Entry 6EMK (electron microscopy, 7.90 A resolution (low resolution: residue-level contacts below are approximate; hydrogen-bond / salt-bridge calls are withheld)); this record covers chains A and F of the 10 polymer chains in the assembly.

Chain A:
Molecule: Serine/threonine-protein kinase TOR2
Source organism: Saccharomyces cerevisiae (strain ATCC 204508 / S288c)
Notes: EC 2.7.1.67, 2.7.11.1
UniProtKB: P32600 (TOR2_YEAST); residues -1 to 2472 here correspond to UniProt positions 1-2474 (UniProt number = residue number + 2)
Amino-acid sequence (2474 residues; each row starts with the number of its first residue; numbers below 1 keep their minus sign (Met-1 is residue -1)):
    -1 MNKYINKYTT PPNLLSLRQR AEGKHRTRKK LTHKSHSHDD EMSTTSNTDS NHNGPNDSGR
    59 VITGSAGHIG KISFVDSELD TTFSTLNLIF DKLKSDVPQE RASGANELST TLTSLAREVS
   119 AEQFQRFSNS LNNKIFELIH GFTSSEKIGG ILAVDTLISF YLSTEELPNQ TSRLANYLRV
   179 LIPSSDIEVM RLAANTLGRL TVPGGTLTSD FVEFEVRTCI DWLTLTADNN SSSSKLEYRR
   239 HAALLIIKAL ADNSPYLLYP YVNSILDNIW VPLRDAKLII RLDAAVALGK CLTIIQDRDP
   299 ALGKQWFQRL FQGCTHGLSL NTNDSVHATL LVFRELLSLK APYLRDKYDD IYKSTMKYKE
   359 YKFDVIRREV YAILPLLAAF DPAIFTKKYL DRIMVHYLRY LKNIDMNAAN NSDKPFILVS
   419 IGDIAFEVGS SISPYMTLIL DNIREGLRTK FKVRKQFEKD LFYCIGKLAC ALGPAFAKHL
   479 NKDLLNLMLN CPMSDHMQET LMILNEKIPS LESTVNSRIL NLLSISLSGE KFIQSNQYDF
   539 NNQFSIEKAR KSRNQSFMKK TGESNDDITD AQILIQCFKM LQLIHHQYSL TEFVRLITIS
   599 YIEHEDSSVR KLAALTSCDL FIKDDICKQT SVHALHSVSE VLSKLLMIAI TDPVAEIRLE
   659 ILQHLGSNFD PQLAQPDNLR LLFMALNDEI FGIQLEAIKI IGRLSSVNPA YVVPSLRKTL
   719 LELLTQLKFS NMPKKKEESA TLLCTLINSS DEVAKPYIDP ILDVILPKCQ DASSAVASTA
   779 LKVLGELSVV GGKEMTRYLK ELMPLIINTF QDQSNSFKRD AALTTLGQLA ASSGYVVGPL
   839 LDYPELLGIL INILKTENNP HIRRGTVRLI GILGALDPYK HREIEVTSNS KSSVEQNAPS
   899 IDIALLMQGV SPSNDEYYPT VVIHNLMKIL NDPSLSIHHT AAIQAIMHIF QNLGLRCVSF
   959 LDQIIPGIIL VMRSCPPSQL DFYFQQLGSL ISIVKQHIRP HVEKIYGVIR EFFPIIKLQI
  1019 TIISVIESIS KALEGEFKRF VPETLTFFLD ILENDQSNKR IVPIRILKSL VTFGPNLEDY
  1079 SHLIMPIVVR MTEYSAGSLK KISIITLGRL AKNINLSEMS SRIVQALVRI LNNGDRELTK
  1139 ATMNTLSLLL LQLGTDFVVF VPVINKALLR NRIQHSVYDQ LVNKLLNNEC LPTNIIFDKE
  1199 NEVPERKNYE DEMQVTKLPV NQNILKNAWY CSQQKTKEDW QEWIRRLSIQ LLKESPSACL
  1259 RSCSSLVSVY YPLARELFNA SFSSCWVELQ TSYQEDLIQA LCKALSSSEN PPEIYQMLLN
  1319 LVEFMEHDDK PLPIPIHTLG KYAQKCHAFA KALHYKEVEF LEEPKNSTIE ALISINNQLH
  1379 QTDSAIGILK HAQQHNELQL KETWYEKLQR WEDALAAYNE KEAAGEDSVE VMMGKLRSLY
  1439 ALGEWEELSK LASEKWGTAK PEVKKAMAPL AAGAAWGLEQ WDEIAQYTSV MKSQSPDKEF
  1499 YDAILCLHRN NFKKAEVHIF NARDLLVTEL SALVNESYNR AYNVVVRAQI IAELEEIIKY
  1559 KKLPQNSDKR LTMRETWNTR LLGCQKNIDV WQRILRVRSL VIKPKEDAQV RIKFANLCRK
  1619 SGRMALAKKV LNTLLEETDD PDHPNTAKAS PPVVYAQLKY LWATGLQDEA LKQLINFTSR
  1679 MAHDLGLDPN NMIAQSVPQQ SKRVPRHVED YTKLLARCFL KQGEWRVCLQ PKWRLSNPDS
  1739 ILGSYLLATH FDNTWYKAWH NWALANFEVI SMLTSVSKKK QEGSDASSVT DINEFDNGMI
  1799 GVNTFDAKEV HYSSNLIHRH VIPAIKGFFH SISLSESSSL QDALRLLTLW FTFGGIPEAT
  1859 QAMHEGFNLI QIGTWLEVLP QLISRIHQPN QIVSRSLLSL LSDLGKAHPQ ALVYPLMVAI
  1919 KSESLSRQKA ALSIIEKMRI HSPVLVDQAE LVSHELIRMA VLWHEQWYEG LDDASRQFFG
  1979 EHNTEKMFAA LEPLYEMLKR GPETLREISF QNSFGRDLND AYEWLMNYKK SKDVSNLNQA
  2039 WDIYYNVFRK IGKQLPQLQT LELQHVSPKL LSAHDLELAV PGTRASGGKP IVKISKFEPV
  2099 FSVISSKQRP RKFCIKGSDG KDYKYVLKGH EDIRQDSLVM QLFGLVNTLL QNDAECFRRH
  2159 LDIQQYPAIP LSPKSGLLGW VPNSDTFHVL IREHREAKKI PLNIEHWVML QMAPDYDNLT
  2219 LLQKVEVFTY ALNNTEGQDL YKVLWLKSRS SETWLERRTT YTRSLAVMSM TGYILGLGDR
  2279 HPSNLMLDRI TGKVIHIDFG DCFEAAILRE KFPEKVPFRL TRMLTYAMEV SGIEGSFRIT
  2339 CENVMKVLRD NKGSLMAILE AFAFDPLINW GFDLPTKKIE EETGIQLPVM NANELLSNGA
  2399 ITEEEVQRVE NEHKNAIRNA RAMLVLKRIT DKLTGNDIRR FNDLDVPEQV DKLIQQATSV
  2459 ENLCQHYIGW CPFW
Disordered / not traced: -1 to 78, 870-913, 1295-1318, 1684-1705, 1769-1810
Curated features (UniProtKB/Swiss-Prot):
  - region: Val2101 to Arg2107 (G-loop), Gly2274 to Asn2282 (Catalytic loop), His2294 to Thr2319 (Activation loop)
  - modified residue: Thr8 (Phosphothreonine)
What the authors report for this chain:
  - catalytic residues: Asp2277, Asn2282, Asp2296

Chain F:
Molecule: Target of rapamycin complex 2 subunit TSC11
Source organism: Saccharomyces cerevisiae (strain ATCC 204508 / S288c)
Amino-acid sequence (303 residues; each row starts with the number of its first residue; note: 514 numbers in that range are skipped by the numbering (no residue carries them; nothing is unmodelled there); X marks 303 residues of unknown identity (built as UNK)):
   100 XXXXXXXXXX XXXXXXXXX
   150 XXXXXXXXXX XXXXXXXXXX
   200 XXXXXXXXXX XXXXXXXXX
   250 XXXXXXXXXX XXXXXXXXX
   300 XXXXXXXXXX XXXXXXXXX
   350 XXXXXXXXXX XXXXXXXXXX XXXXXXXXXX XX
   400 XXXXXXXXXX XXXXXXX
   450 XXXXXXXXXX XXXXXXXXX
   500 XXXXXXXXXX XXX
   550 XXXXXXXXXX XXXXXXXX
   600 XXXXXXXXXX XXX
   650 XXXXXXXXXX XXXXXX
   700 XXXXXXXXXX XXXXXXXX
   750 XXXXXXXXXX XX
   800 XXXXXXXXXX XXXX
   850 XXXXXXXXXX XXXXXXXX
   900 XXXXXXXXXX XXXXXXX

Chain A / chain F interface:
Chain A side of the interface, 10 residues: Val652, Ile655, Asn685, Glu687, Gly690, Ile691, Leu693, Glu694, Lys734, Glu735

In short:
No residue of chain A is in contact with chain F. From the paper: catalytic residues Asp2277(A), Asn2282(A)
and Asp2296(A).
Chain A is Serine/threonine-protein kinase TOR2 and chain F is Target of rapamycin complex 2 subunit TSC11,
both from Saccharomyces cerevisiae (strain ATCC 204508 / S288c); the structure, Cryo-EM Structure of
Saccharomyces cerevisiae Target of Rapamycin Complex 2, was determined by electron microscopy.
